4P6I - chains E and F of the 6 polymer chains in the assembly; structure by X-ray diffraction, 2.30 A resolution.

# Chain E (and F)
Name: CRISPR-associated endonuclease Cas1
Organism: Escherichia coli
Notes: EC 3.1.-.-; chain F of this document is another copy of the same molecule, construct and numbering; everything in this record applies to it too
UniProt: Q46896 (CAS1_ECOLI); residue numbers follow UniProt; this construct covers 1-305
Sequence (305 residues; each row starts with the number of its first residue):
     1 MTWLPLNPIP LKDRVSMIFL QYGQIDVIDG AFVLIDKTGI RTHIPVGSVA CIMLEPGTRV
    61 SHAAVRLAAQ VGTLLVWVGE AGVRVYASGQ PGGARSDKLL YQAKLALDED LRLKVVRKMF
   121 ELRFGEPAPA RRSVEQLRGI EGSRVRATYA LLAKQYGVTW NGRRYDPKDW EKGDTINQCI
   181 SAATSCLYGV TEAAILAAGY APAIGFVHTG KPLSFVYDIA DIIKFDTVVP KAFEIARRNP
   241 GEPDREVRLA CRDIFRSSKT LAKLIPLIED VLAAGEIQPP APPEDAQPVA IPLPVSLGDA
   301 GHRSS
Disordered / not traced: 1-12, 164-172, 281-305 (chain F: 1-3, 170-173, 284-305)
UniProt features mapped onto this chain:
  - binding site (Mg(2+)): Glu141, His208, Asp221
  - mutagenesis: Tyr22 (Y22A: Slightly decreased spacer acquisition in vivo; Y22F: Nearly wild-type spacer acquisition in vivo), Arg41 (R41E: Dramatically decreased spacer acquisition in vivo), Arg59 (R59A: Loss of spacer acquisition in vivo, decreased protospacer binding; R59D: Dramatically decreased spacer acquisition in vitro, 250-fold decreased affinity for protospacer DNA), Arg66 (R66D: Dramatically decreased spacer acquisition in vitro, 250-fold decreased affinity for protospacer DNA; R66E: Dramatically decreased spacer acquisition in vivo), Arg84 (R84A: Decreased spacer acquisition in vivo; R84E: Dramatically decreased spacer acquisition in vivo), Glu141 (E141A: No cleavage of any substrates, no restoration of UV or mitomycin C (MMC) resistance. Loss of spacer acquisition in vivo), Tyr149 (Y149A: No effect on in vitro protospacer integration), Tyr165 (Y165A: No effect on in vitro protospacer integration. Alone significantly decreased protospacer acquisition in vivo ...), Trp170 (W170A: Alone significantly decreased protospacer acquisition in vivo. Decreased protospacer binding; in association with A-170), Thr184 (T184A: No cleavage of any substrates), Tyr188 (Y188A: Partial inhibition of cleavage. No effect on in vitro protospacer integration. Significantly decreased protospacer acquisition in vivo), His208 (H208A: No cleavage of any substrates, no restoration of UV or MMC resistance. Loss of spacer acquisition in vivo), 13 further mutagenesis entries in UniProt
What the authors report for this chain:
  - mutagenesis - R252E: unchanged stability
  - mutagenesis - R252E: decreased binding to CRISPR DNA

# Chain E / chain F interface
Residue-residue contacts (77):
  Gln24(E) with Gln24(F); Arg59(F), hydrogen bond
  Ile25(E) with Arg59(F)
  Asp26(E) with Arg59(F), salt bridge
  Leu54(E) with His62(F), hydrogen bond (backbone-side chain)
  Glu55(E) with His62(F)
  Pro56(E) with His62(F)
  Gly57(E) with His62(F)
  Thr58(E) with Ser61(F); His62(F), hydrogen bond (backbone-backbone)
  Arg59(E) with Gln24(F); Val60(F); Ser61(F)
  Val60(E) with Arg59(F); Val60(F), hydrogen bond (backbone-backbone)
  Ser61(E) with Thr58(F); Arg59(F)
  His62(E) with Leu54(F), hydrogen bond (side chain-backbone); Glu55(F); Pro56(F); Gly57(F); Thr58(F), hydrogen bond (backbone-backbone); Trp77(F); Val78(F), hydrogen bond (side chain-backbone)
  Val65(E) with Trp77(F); Tyr86(F), hydrophobic
  Arg66(E) with Val85(F)
  Ala69(E) with Val85(F); Tyr86(F), hydrophobic
  Leu74(E) with Tyr86(F)
  Leu75(E) with Tyr86(F), hydrogen bond (backbone-side chain)
  Trp77(E) with His62(F); Val65(F), hydrophobic; Ser88(F)
  Val78(E) with His62(F), hydrogen bond (backbone-side chain)
  Tyr86(E) with His62(F); Arg66(F); Ala69(F); Gln70(F)
  Ala87(E) with Val65(F), hydrophobic; Ala69(F), hydrophobic; Gly89(F)
  Ser88(E) with Ala87(F); Ser88(F); Gly89(F), hydrogen bond (backbone-backbone); Pro91(F)
  Gly89(E) with Tyr86(F); Ala87(F)
  Gln90(E) with Arg84(F), hydrogen bond; Tyr86(F); Ala87(F), hydrogen bond (backbone-backbone)
  Pro91(E) with Ala87(F); Gly89(F); Gln90(F); Leu196(F), hydrophobic; Pro202(F)
  Gly92(E) with Gly92(F); Leu196(F); Ala201(F); Pro202(F)
  Gly93(E) with Ala203(F)
  Ala94(E) with Pro212(F)
  Ser96(E) with Ala203(F); Gly210(F), hydrogen bond (side chain-backbone); Lys211(F)
  Leu99(E) with Ile204(F), hydrophobic
  Leu100(E) with Ile204(F), hydrophobic
  Ala103(E) with Ala103(F), hydrophobic
  Leu107(E) with Lys104(F)
  Glu192(E) with Pro91(F)
  Leu196(E) with Pro91(F), hydrophobic
  Ala201(E) with Leu99(F), hydrophobic
  Ala203(E) with Gly93(F); Ala94(F); Ser96(F)
  Ile204(E) with Leu100(F), hydrophobic
  Pro212(E) with Ala94(F)
Interface residues without a listed pair, chain E (44 interface residues in all): Thr73, Val85, Lys104, Ala106, Lys211
Interface residues without a listed pair, chain F (44 interface residues in all): Leu74, Arg95, Leu107, Glu192

# In short
The chain E/chain F interface involves 44 residues from each chain; the contacts include 13 hydrogen bonds and
1 salt bridge. Among the polar pairs are Asp26(E)-Arg59(F), Gln24(E)-Arg59(F) and Leu54(E)-His62(F). The paper
reports that R252E of chain E reduces binding to CRISPR DNA; R252E of chain E leaves stability unchanged.
Chain E and chain F are both CRISPR-associated endonuclease Cas1 (Escherichia coli); the structure, Crystal
structure of the Cas1-Cas2 complex from Escherichia coli, was determined by X-ray diffraction.
